8I9Y - chains C1 and LF of the 59 polymer chains in the assembly; structure by electron microscopy, 3.10 A resolution.

# Chain C1
Molecule: 3341-nt RNA strand
From: Chaetomium thermophilum
Sequence (3341 nucleotides; numbered 1 to 3341; the number before each row is that of its first residue):
     1 GGUUGACCUC GGAUCAGGUA GGAGGACCCG CUGAACUUAA GCAUAUCAAU AAGCGGAGGA
    61 AAAGAAACCA ACAGGGAUUG CCCUAGUAAC GGCGAGUGAA GCGGCAACAG CUCAAAUUUG
   121 AAAGCUGGCU UCGGCCCGCG UUGUAAUUUG GAGAGGAUGC UUUGGGCGAG GCUCCUUCUG
   181 AGUUCCCUGG AACGGGACGC CACAGAGGGU GAGAGCCCCG UAUAGUUGGA AGCCAAGCCU
   241 GUGUAAAGCU CCUUCGACGA GUCGAGUAGU UUGGGAAUGC UGCUCAAAAU GGGAGGUAAA
   301 UUUCUUCUAA AGCUAAAUAC CGGCCAGAGA CCGAUAGCGC ACAAGUAGAG UGAUCGAAAG
   361 AUGAAAAGCA CUUUGAAAAG AGGGUUAAAU AGCACGUGAA AUUGUUGAAA GGGAAGCGCU
   421 UGUGACCAGA CUUGCGCCCG GCGGAUCAUC CGGUGUUCUC ACCGGUGCAC UCCGCCGGGC
   481 UCAGGCCAGC AUCGGUUCUG GCGGGGGGAU AAAGGCCCAG GGAAUGUGGC UCCUCCGGGA
   541 GUGUUAUAGC CCUGGGUGUA AUACCCUCGC CGGGACCGAG GACCGCGCUC UGCAAGGAUG
   601 CUGGCGUAAU GGUCACCAGC GACCCGUCUU GAAACACGGA CCAAGGAGUC AAGGUUUUGC
   661 GCGAGUGUUU GGGUGUAAAA CCCGCACGCG UAAUGAAAGU GAACGUAGGU GAGAGCUUCG
   721 GCGCAUCAUC GACCGAUCCU GAUGUAUUCG GAUGGAUUUG AGUAGGAGCG UUAAGCCUUG
   781 GACCCGAAAG AUGGUGAACU AUGCUUGGAU AGGGUGAAGC CAGAGGAAAC UCUGGUGGAG
   841 GCUCGCAGCG GUUCUGACGU GCAAAUCGAU CGUCAAAUCU GAGCAUGGGG GCGAAAGACU
   901 AAUCGAACCA UCUAGUAGCU GGUUACCGCC GAAGUUUCCC UCAGGAUAGC AGUGUCGACC
   961 UUCAGUUUUA UGAGGUAAAG CGAAUGAUUA GGGACUCGGG GGCGAUUUUU AGCCUUCAUC
  1021 CAUUCUCAAA CUUUAAAUAU GUAAGAAGCC CUUGUUACUU AACUGAACGU GGGCAUUCGA
  1081 AUGUAUCGAC ACUAGUGGGC CAUUUUUGGU AAGCAGAACU GGCGAUGCGG GAUGAACCGA
  1141 ACGCGGGGUU AAGGUGCCGG AGUGGACGCU CAUCAGACAC CACAAAAGGC GUUAGUACAU
  1201 CUUGACAGCA GGACGGUGGC CAUGGAAGUC GGAAUCCGCU AAGGACUGUG UAACAACUCA
  1261 CCUGCCGAAU GUACUAGCCC UGAAAAUGGA UGGCGCUCAA GCGUCCCACC CAUACCCCGC
  1321 CCUCAGGGUA GAAACGAUGC CCUGAGGAGU AGGCGGCCGU GGAGGUCAGU GACGAAGCCU
  1381 AGGGCGUGAG CCCGGGUCGA ACGGCCUCUA GUGCAGAUCU UGGUGGUAGU AGCAAAUACU
  1441 UCAAUGAGAA CUUGAAGGAC CGAAGUGGGG AAAGGUUCCA UGUGAACAGC GGUUGGACAU
  1501 GGGUUAGUCG AUCCUAAGCC AUAGGGAAGU UCCGUUUCAA AGGGGCACUC GUGCCCCGUG
  1561 UGGCGAAAGG GAAGCCGGUU AAUAUUCCGG CACCUGGAUG UGGGUUUUGC GCGGCAACGC
  1621 AACUGAACGC GGAGACGACG GCGGGGGCCC CGGGCAGAGU UCUCUUUUCU UCUUAACGGU
  1681 CUAUCACCCU GGAAACAGUU UGUCUGGAGA UAGGGUUUAA UGGCCGGAAG AGCCCGACAC
  1741 UUCUGUCGGG UCCGGUGCGC UCUCGACGUC CCUUGAAAAU CCGCGGGAGG GAAUAAUUCU
  1801 CACGCCAGGU CGUACUCAUA ACCGCAGCAG GUCCCCAAGG UGAACAGCCU CUGGUUGAUA
  1861 GAACAAUGUA GAUAAGGGAA GUCGGCAAAA UAGAUCCGUA ACUUCGGGAA AAGGAUUGGC
  1921 UCUAAGGGUU GGGCACGUUG GGCUUUGGGC GGACGCCCUG GGAGCAGAGG GCCUCUAGCC
  1981 GGGCAACCGG CCGGCGGCCC UCAGCACCCG GGGUUGAAGC CCUUAGCAGG CUUCGGCCGU
  2041 CCGGCGUGCG GUUAACAACC AACUUAGAAC UGGUACGGAC AGGGGGAAUC UGACUGUCUA
  2101 AUUAAAACAU AGCAUUGCGA UGGCCAGAAA GUGGUGUUGA CGCAAUGUGA UUUCUGCCCA
  2161 GUGCUCUGAA UGUCAAAGUG AAGAAAUUCA ACCAAGCGCG GGUAAACGGC GGGAGUAACU
  2221 AUGACUCUCU UAAGGUAGCC AAAUGCCUCG UCAUCUAAUU AGUGACGCGC AUGAAUGGAU
  2281 UAACGAGAUU CCCACUGUCC CUAUCUACUA UCUAGCGAAA CCACAGCCAA GGGAACGGGC
  2341 UUGGCAAAAU CAGCGGGGAA AGAAGACCCU GUUGAGCUUG ACUCUAGUUU GACAUUGUGA
  2401 AAAGACAUAG GAGGUGUAGA AUAGGUGGGA GCUUCGGCGC CAGUGAAAUA CCACUACUCC
  2461 UAUUGUUUUU UUACUUAUUC AAUGAAGCGG GGCUGGACUU GCGUCCAACU UCUGGAGUUA
  2521 AGGUCCUUCG CGGGCCGACC CGGGUUGAAG ACAUUGUCAG GUGGGGAGUU UGGCUGGGGC
  2581 GGCACAUCUG UUAAACCAUA ACGCAGGUGU CCUAAGGGGG GCUCAUGGAG AACAGAAAUC
  2641 UCCAGUAGAA CAAAAGGGUA AAAGUCCCCU UGAUUUUGAU UUUCAGUGUG AAUACAAACC
  2701 AUGAAAGUGU GGCCUAUCGA UCCUUUAGUC CCUCGAAAUU UGAGGCUAGA GGUGCCAGAA
  2761 AAGUUACCAC AGGGAUAACU GGCUUGUGGC GGCCAAGCGU UCAUAGCGAC GUCGCUUUUU
  2821 GAUCCUUCGA UGUCGGCUCU UCCUAUCAUA CCGAAGCAGA AUUCGGUAAG CGUUGGAUUG
  2881 UUCACCCACU AAUAGGGAAC GUGAGCUGGG UUUAGACCGU CGUGAGACAG GUUAGUUUUA
  2941 CCCUACUGAU GAACUCGUCG CAAUGGUAAU UCAGCUUAGU ACGAGAGGAA CCGCUGAUUC
  3001 AGAUAAUUGG UUUUUGCGGU UGUCCGACCG GGCAGUGCCG CGAAGCUACC AUCUGCUGGA
  3061 UAAUGGCUGA ACGCCUCUAA GUCAGAAUCC AUGCCAGAAC GCGACGAUAC UACCCGCACG
  3121 UUGUAGACGU AUAAGAAUAG GCUCCGGCCU CGUAUCCUAG CAGGCGAUUC CUCCGCCGGC
  3181 CUCGAAGUGG CCGUCGGUAA UUCGCGUAUU GCAAUUUAGA CACGCGCGGG AUCAAAUCCU
  3241 UUGCAGACGA CUUAGAUGUG CGAAAGGGUC CUGUAAGCAG UAGAGUAGCC UUGUUGUUAC
  3301 GAUCUGCUGA GGGUAAGCCC UCCUUCGCCU AGAUUUCCCA G
Unresolved in the structure: 1-2, 693-706, 847-854, 865-867, 901-905, 987-1028, 1879-2294, 2485-2545, 2571-2721, 2753-2756, 2801-2804, 2822-2828, 2833, 2909-2914, 2937-2940, 3338-3341

# Chain LF
Protein: 60S ribosomal protein l7-like protein
From: Chaetomium thermophilum
UniProt: G0SFL0 (G0SFL0_CHATD); residue numbers follow UniProt; this construct covers 1-249
Chain sequence (249 residues; row label = number of the first residue in the row):
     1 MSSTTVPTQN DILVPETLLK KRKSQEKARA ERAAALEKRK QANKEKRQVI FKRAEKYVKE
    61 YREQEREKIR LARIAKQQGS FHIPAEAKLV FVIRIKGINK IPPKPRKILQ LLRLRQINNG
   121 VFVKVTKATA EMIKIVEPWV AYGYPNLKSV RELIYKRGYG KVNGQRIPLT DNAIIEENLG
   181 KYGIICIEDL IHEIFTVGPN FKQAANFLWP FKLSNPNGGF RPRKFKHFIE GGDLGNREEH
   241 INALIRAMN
Unresolved in the structure: 1-2

# Interface between chain C1 and chain LF
Contacting residue pairs (116; chain C1 residue first):
  C447(C1) with Thr5(LF), hydrogen bond to the sugar
  A448(C1) with Thr5(LF), phosphate contact
  U471(C1) with Thr5(LF), sugar contact
  C472(C1) with Thr5(LF), phosphate contact; Val6(LF), sugar contact
  U497(C1) with Lys156(LF), salt bridge to the phosphate; Arg157(LF), salt bridge to the phosphate
  C498(C1) with Asn217(LF), hydrogen bond to the phosphate
  G506(C1) with Arg66(LF), hydrogen bond to the phosphate; Ile69(LF), sugar contact
  G507(C1) with Arg66(LF), salt bridge to the phosphate; Ile69(LF), sugar contact; Arg73(LF), salt bridge to the phosphate
  G508(C1) with Arg73(LF), salt bridge to the phosphate; Lys76(LF), salt bridge to the phosphate
  A509(C1) with Lys76(LF), salt bridge to the phosphate
  U510(C1) with Arg73(LF), base contact; Lys76(LF), salt bridge to the phosphate
  C566(C1) with Asn146(LF), hydrogen bond to the phosphate
  U567(C1) with Asn146(LF), hydrogen bond to the phosphate; Lys148(LF), sugar contact; Arg246(LF), salt bridge to the phosphate
  C568(C1) with Lys148(LF), salt bridge to the phosphate
  A582(C1) with Arg22(LF), base contact
  G585(C1) with Lys40(LF), salt bridge to the phosphate
  C586(C1) with Lys40(LF), salt bridge to the phosphate; Asn43(LF), hydrogen bond to the phosphate; Asp171(LF), sugar contact
  G587(C1) with Asn43(LF), phosphate contact; Arg47(LF), hydrogen bond to the phosphate
  C588(C1) with Arg47(LF), salt bridge to the phosphate
  A964(C1) with Lys107(LF), hydrogen bond to the sugar
  G965(C1) with Pro103(LF), hydrogen bond to the sugar; Lys107(LF), phosphate contact
  U966(C1) with Lys104(LF), phosphate contact; Lys107(LF), sugar contact; Ile108(LF), sugar contact; Leu111(LF), base contact
  U967(C1) with Lys104(LF), salt bridge to the phosphate; Ala128(LF), hydrogen bond to the sugar; Glu131(LF), phosphate contact; Met132(LF), sugar contact; Ile135(LF), sugar contact
  U968(C1) with Lys127(LF), phosphate contact; Ala128(LF), sugar contact; Glu131(LF), phosphate contact
  U969(C1) with Lys127(LF), phosphate contact
  U1040(C1) with Lys104(LF), salt bridge to the phosphate
  U1082(C1) with Leu111(LF), hydrogen bond to the sugar; Lys202(LF), salt bridge to the phosphate
  G1083(C1) with Gln110(LF), sugar contact; Leu111(LF), sugar contact; Arg113(LF), salt bridge to the phosphate; Lys202(LF), salt bridge to the phosphate
  U1084(C1) with Lys161(LF), salt bridge to the phosphate; Asn206(LF), phosphate contact
  A1085(C1) with Arg115(LF), base contact
  U1120(C1) with Pro103(LF), phosphate contact
  G1121(C1) with Lys100(LF), sugar contact; Ile101(LF), sugar contact; Pro103(LF), phosphate contact
  G1122(C1) with Asn99(LF), sugar contact
  G1139(C1) with Lys96(LF), salt bridge to the phosphate; Lys100(LF), salt bridge to the phosphate; Phe225(LF), sugar contact
  A1140(C1) with Lys96(LF), salt bridge to the phosphate; Gly97(LF), hydrogen bond to the phosphate; Asn99(LF), base contact; Ile117(LF), phosphate contact; Phe225(LF), phosphate contact
  A1141(C1) with Gly97(LF), phosphate contact; Ile117(LF), phosphate contact
  G1148(C1) with Ser214(LF), hydrogen bond to the base
  U1149(C1) with Asn215(LF), hydrogen bond to the base; Pro216(LF), hydrogen bond to the sugar; Asn217(LF), sugar contact; Gly218(LF), phosphate contact
  U1150(C1) with Asn215(LF), sugar contact; Pro216(LF), phosphate contact; Asn217(LF), phosphate contact; Gly218(LF), hydrogen bond to the phosphate; Gly219(LF), hydrogen bond to the phosphate; Phe220(LF), sugar contact
  A1151(C1) with Phe220(LF), phosphate contact; Arg221(LF), phosphate contact; Lys224(LF), sugar contact; Phe225(LF), sugar contact
  A1152(C1) with Pro222(LF), phosphate contact; Arg223(LF), phosphate contact; Lys224(LF), hydrogen bond to the phosphate
  G1153(C1) with Arg223(LF), salt bridge to the phosphate
  A1314(C1) with Ile117(LF), sugar contact; Asn215(LF), base contact
  C1315(C1) with Ile117(LF), sugar contact; Asn118(LF), hydrogen bond to the sugar; Leu213(LF), hydrogen bond to the sugar; Ser214(LF), sugar contact; Asn215(LF), hydrogen bond to the base
  C1316(C1) with Gln116(LF), hydrogen bond to the phosphate; Arg157(LF), hydrogen bond to the sugar; Lys212(LF), phosphate contact; Leu213(LF), sugar contact; Ser214(LF), sugar contact
  C1317(C1) with Arg166(LF), salt bridge to the phosphate
  A1325(C1) with Gln165(LF), base contact
  G1331(C1) with Lys21(LF), salt bridge to the phosphate
  A1332(C1) with Lys21(LF), salt bridge to the phosphate
  A1333(C1) with Val14(LF), hydrogen bond to the base; Thr17(LF), base contact; Leu18(LF), base contact; Lys21(LF), phosphate contact
  U1343(C1) with Gln165(LF), hydrogen bond to the base; Ile167(LF), sugar contact
  G1344(C1) with Gln165(LF), sugar contact; Arg166(LF), hydrogen bond to the sugar
  A1345(C1) with Arg166(LF), salt bridge to the phosphate
Interface residues without a listed pair, chain C1 (59 interface residues in all): U449, G569, A1081, C1138, G1326, A1334
Interface residues without a listed pair, chain LF (74 interface residues in all): Ser3, Thr4, Leu36, Ile95, Ile98, Pro102, Lys124, Thr129, Arg151, Tyr159, Gly164, Asn242, Ala243

# Summary
59 residues of chain C1 and 74 residues of chain LF are in contact, with 26 hydrogen bonds and 27 salt
bridges. Polar pairs include G1148(C1)-Ser214(LF), U1149(C1)-Asn215(LF) and C1315(C1)-Asn215(LF).
Here chain C1 is a 3341-nt RNA strand and chain LF is 60S ribosomal protein l7-like protein, both from
Chaetomium thermophilum. Entry 8I9Y (Cryo-EM structure of a Chaetomium thermophilum pre-60S ribosomal subunit
- Ytm1-2) was determined by electron microscopy together with 8I9P, 8I9T, 8I9V, 8I9W, 8I9X, 8I9Z and 8IA0 from
the same study.
